PDB entry 9NBA | electron microscopy, 8.60 A resolution (very low resolution: no residue pairs are listed; an interface is given only as per-side residue counts) | chains B and H of the 6 polymer chains in the assembly

[Chain B]
Protein: AUGMIN subunit 2
From: Arabidopsis thaliana
UniProt: O48767 (AUG2_ARATH); residue numbers follow UniProt; this construct covers 1-296
Amino-acid sequence (296 residues; numbered 1 to 296; the number before each row is that of its first residue):
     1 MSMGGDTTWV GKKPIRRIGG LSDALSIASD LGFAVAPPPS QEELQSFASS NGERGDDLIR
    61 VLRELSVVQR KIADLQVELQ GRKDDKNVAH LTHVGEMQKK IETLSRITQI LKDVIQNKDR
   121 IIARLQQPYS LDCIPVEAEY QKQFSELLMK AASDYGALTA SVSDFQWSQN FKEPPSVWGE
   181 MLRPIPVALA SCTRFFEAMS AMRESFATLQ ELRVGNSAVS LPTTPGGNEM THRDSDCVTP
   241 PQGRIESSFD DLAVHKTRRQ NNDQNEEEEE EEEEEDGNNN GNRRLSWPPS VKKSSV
Disordered / not traced: 1-34, 132-296

[Chain H]
Protein: AUGMIN subunit 8
From: Arabidopsis thaliana
UniProt: Q9SUH5 (AUG8_ARATH); residue numbers follow UniProt; this construct covers 383-644
Amino-acid sequence (281 residues; numbered 364 to 644; the number before each row is that of its first residue):
   364 MKSSEDQVDP RLIDGKGSGR PSTPPSRGIS PSRIRQTTTS TQSSTTTSVL SFITDVKKGK
   424 KASYIEDVHQ LRLLHNRYLQ WRFAIARAES VMYIQRLTSE ETLFNVWHAI SELQDHVTRQ
   484 RIGLQQLKLE IKLNSLLNDQ MVSLEDWATL ERDHVSSLVG AISDLEANTL RLPATGGTKA
   544 DTESLKAAMS SALDVMQAMG SSIWSLLSKV EEMNIMVTEL AVVVTKESSM QGKCEDLLAS
   604 TAIMQIEECS LRTHLIQTRR EEGEDAETPP PLLPLSKFPW P
Disordered / not traced: 364-447, 548-644
Sequence notes: expression tag (364-382)

[How chain B and chain H interact]
At this resolution (9 A) residue pairs are not listed: 27 residues of chain B and 23 of chain H lie at the interface.

[In short]
27 residues of chain B face 23 of chain H across their interface.
Chain B is AUGMIN subunit 2 and chain H is AUGMIN subunit 8, both from Arabidopsis thaliana; the structure,
Augmin/V junction(open), was determined by electron microscopy (same publication as 9NA8, 9NA9, 9NBB and
9NBD).
